7PXD - chains H and U of the 36 polymer chains in the assembly; structure by electron microscopy, 4.00 A resolution.

# Chain H (and U)
Name: Proteasome subunit beta
Source organism: Mycobacterium tuberculosis
Notes: EC 3.4.25.1; chain U of this document is another copy of the same molecule, construct and numbering; everything in this record applies to it too
UniProtKB: A0A045HFG5 (A0A045HFG5_MYCTX); residues 244-534 here correspond to UniProt positions 1-291 (UniProt number = residue number - 243)
Chain sequence (291 residues; numbered 244 to 534; the number before each row is that of its first residue):
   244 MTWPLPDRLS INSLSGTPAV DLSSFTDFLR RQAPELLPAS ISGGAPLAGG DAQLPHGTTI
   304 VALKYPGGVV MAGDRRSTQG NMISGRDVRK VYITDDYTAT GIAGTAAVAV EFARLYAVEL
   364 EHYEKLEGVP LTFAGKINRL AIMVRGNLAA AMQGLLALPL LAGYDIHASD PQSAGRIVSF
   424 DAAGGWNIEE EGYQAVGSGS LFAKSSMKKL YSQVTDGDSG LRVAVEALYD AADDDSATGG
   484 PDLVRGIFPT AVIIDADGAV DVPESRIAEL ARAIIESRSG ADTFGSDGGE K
Disordered / not traced: 244-300, 523-534 (chain U: 244-300)

# How chain H and chain U interact
Pairs across the interface (28):
  K307(H) with D530(U), salt bridge; G531(U)
  Y308(H) with G531(U)
  P309(H) with G531(U)
  Q415(H) with G531(U)
  S416(H) with E533(U)
  E432(H) with D530(U)
  E433(H) with D530(U)
  E434(H) with D530(U), hydrogen bond (backbone-side chain)
  G435(H) with D530(U), hydrogen bond (backbone-side chain)
  F445(H) with S448(U)
  S448(H) with F445(U); S448(U)
  S449(H) with K452(U)
  K451(H) with D473(U), salt bridge; D476(U), salt bridge; D477(U), salt bridge
  K452(H) with S449(U); D473(U), salt bridge
  L453(H) with K452(U)
  Y454(H) with S529(U); D530(U); G531(U), hydrogen bond (side chain-backbone)
  D473(H) with K451(U), salt bridge; K452(U), salt bridge
  D476(H) with K451(U), salt bridge
  D477(H) with K451(U), salt bridge
  R521(H) with K451(U)
Interface residues without a listed pair, chain H (22 interface residues in all): G310, L444
Interface residues without a listed pair, chain U (15 interface residues in all): L444, L453, R521

# Overview
22 residues of chain H and 15 residues of chain U are in contact, with 3 hydrogen bonds and 9 salt bridges.
Polar pairs include K307(H)-D530(U), K451(H)-D473(U) and K451(H)-D476(U).
Both chains are Proteasome subunit beta (Mycobacterium tuberculosis). Entry 7PXD (Substrate-engaged
mycobacterial Proteasome-associated ATPase in complex with open-gate 20S CP - composite map (state B)) was
determined by electron microscopy together with 7PX9, 7PXA, 7PXB and 7PXC from the same study.
